PDB entry 8YAL | electron microscopy, 3.10 A resolution | chains C and F of the 6 polymer chains in the assembly

Chain C:
Molecule: Alpha-tubulin N-acetyltransferase 2
Organism: Caenorhabditis elegans
Notes: EC 2.3.1.108
UniProt: Q23192 (ATAT2_CAEEL); residue numbers follow UniProt; this construct covers 1-263
Sequence (263 residues; numbered 1 to 263; the number before each row is that of its first residue):
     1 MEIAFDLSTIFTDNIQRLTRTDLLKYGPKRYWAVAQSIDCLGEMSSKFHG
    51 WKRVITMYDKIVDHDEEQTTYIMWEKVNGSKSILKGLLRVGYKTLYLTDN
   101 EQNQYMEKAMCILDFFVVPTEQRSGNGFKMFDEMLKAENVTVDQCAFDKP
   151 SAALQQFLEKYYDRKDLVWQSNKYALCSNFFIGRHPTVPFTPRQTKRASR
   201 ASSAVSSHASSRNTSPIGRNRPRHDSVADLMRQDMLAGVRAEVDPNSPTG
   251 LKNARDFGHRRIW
Disordered / not traced: 190-263
Small-molecule neighbours: acetyl coenzyme A (ACO): Phe-48, His-49, Ile-112, Asp-114, Phe-115, Phe-116, Val-117, Gln-122, Arg-123, Ser-124, Gly-125, Asn-126, Gly-127, Phe-128, Phe-147, Asp-148, Lys-149, Pro-150, Ser-151, Ala-153, Leu-154, Gln-156, Phe-157, Lys-160, Tyr-161

Chain F:
Molecule: Tubulin beta-1 chain
Organism: Caenorhabditis elegans
UniProt: P12456 (TBB1_CAEEL); residue numbers follow UniProt; this construct covers 1-441
Sequence (441 residues; row label = number of the first residue in the row):
     1 MREIVHIQAGQCGNQIGSKFWEVISDEHGIDPSGQYVGDSDLQLERINVY
    51 YNEAGSNKYVPRAVLVDLEPGTMDSVRSGPFGQLFRPDNYVFGQSGAGNN
   101 WAKGHYTEGAELVDNVLDVVRKEAESTDCLQGFQLTHSLGGGTGSGMGTL
   151 LISKIREEYPDRIMNTFSVVPSPKVSDTVVEPYNATLSVHQLVENTDSTF
   201 CIDNEALYDICFRTLKLTTPTYGDLNHLVSATMSGVTTCLRFPGQLNADL
   251 RKLAVNMVPFPRLHFFMPGFAPLTSRSNQQYRAITVPELTQQCFDAKNMM
   301 AACDPRHGRYLTAAAIFRGRMSMKEVDEQMLNIQNKNSSYFVDWIPNNVK
   351 TAVCDIPPRGLKMSATFIGNSTAIQELFKRISEQFTAMFRRKAFLHWYTG
   401 EGMDEMEFTEAESNMNDLVSEYQQYQEAAADEDAAEAFDGE
Disordered / not traced: 428-441
Small-molecule neighbours: phosphomethylphosphonic acid guanylate ester (G2P): Gly-10, Gln-11, Cys-12, Gln-15, Ile-16, Asp-67, Gly-96, Ala-97, Gly-98, Asn-99, Ser-138, Gly-141, Gly-142, Thr-143, Gly-144, Ser-145, Val-169, Asp-177, Asn-204, Tyr-222, Leu-225, Asn-226
Swiss-Prot annotation at these positions:
  - binding site (GTP): Gln-11, Glu-69, Ser-138, Gly-142, Thr-143, Gly-144, Asn-204, Asn-226
  - binding site (Mg(2+)): Glu-69

How chain C and chain F interact:
Residue-residue contacts (4; chain C residue first):
  Lys-29(C) with Ser-78(F)
  Trp-32(C) with Gly-79(F); Pro-80(F)
  Ser-80(C) with Asp-31(F), hydrogen bond
Also at the interface, not in a pair above, chain C (5 interface residues in all): Ala-4, Lys-47
Also at the interface, not in a pair above, chain F (8 interface residues in all): Pro-32, Ser-33, Ser-75, Arg-276

In short:
The interface between chain C and chain F involves 5 residues on one side and 8 on the other, with 1 hydrogen
bond. The hydrogen-bonded pair is Ser-80(C)/Asp-31(F). Bound to chain C: acetyl coenzyme A. Ligands of chain
F: phosphomethylphosphonic acid guanylate ester.
Here chain C is Alpha-tubulin N-acetyltransferase 2 and chain F is Tubulin beta-1 chain, both from
Caenorhabditis elegans. Entry 8YAL (ATAT-2 bound K40Q MEC-12/MEC-7 microtubule) was determined by electron
microscopy (same publication as 8Y9F, 8YAJ and 8YAR).
